9OG0 - chains A and C of the 6 polymer chains in the assembly; structure by electron microscopy, 3.64 A resolution.

[Chain A]
Molecule: E3 ubiquitin-protein ligase synoviolin
Organism: Homo sapiens
Notes: EC 2.3.2.27
UniProt: Q86TM6 (SYVN1_HUMAN); residue numbers follow UniProt; this construct covers 1-617
Chain sequence (617 residues; each row starts with the number of its first residue):
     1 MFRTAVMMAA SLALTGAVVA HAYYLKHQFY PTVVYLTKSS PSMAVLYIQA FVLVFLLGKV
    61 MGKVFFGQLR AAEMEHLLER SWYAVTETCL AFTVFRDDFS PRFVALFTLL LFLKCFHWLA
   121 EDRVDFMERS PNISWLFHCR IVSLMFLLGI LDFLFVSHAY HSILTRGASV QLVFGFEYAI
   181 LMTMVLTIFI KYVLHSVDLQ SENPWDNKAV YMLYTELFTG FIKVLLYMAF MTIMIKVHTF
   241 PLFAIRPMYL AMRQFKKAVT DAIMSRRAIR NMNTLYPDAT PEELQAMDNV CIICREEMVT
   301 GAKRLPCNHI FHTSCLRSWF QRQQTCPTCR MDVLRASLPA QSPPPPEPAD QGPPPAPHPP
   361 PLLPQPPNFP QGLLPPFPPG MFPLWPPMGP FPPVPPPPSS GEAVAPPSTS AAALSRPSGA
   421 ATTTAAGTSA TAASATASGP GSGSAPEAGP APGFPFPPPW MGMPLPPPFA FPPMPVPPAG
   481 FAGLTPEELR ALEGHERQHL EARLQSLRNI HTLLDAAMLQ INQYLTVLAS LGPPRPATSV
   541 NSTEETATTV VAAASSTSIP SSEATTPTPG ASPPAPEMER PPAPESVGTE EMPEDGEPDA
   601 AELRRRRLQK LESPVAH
Unresolved in the structure: 266-617
UniProt features mapped onto this chain:
  - zinc finger: Cys291 to Arg330 (RING-type)
  - region: Lys236 to Arg270 (Interaction with p53/TP53)
  - binding site (Zn(2+)): Cys291, Cys294, Cys307, His309, His312, Cys315, Cys326, Cys329
  - modified residue: Ser613 (Phosphoserine)
What the authors report for this chain:
  - self-association interface (contacts with another copy of this molecule); pairs are residue here / residue on that copy: Tyr83-Tyr83 (pi stacking), Thr93-Thr93 (hydrogen bond), Thr93
  - mutagenesis - T93A/R96C, T93F/R96C: abolished binding to E3 ubiquitin-protein ligase synoviolin (chain A)
  - mutagenesis - T93A (10-fold), T93F (10-fold): decreased binding to E3 ubiquitin-protein ligase synoviolin (chain A)
  - mutagenesis - T93A, T93F: decreased catalytic activity
  - mutagenesis - T93A, T93F: unchanged binding to Protein sel-1 homolog 1 (chain C)
  - disease-associated variants - A91D: decreased catalytic activity on proAVP(G57S)
  - disease-associated variants - A91D: decreased binding to E3 ubiquitin-protein ligase synoviolin (chain A)
  - disease-associated variants - A91D: unchanged binding to Protein sel-1 homolog 1 (chain C)
  - mutagenesis - C291A/C294A: abolished catalytic activity
  - mutagenesis - T93F: unchanged binding to OS9 and SEL1L
  - disease-associated variants - A91D: unchanged binding to OS9 and SEL1L

[Chain C]
Molecule: Protein sel-1 homolog 1
Organism: Mus musculus
UniProt: Q9Z2G6 (SE1L1_MOUSE); numbering as in UniProt (aligned over 1-790)
Chain sequence (790 residues; numbered 1 to 790; the number before each row is that of its first residue):
     1 MQVRVRLSLL LLCAVLLGSA AATSDDKTNQ DDSLDSKSSL PTDESVKDHT TTGKVVAGQI
    61 FVDSEEAEVE SLLQDEEDSS KTQEEEISFL ESPNPSSKTY EELKRVRKPV LTAIEGTAHG
   121 EPCHFPFLFL DKEYDECTSD GREDGRLWCA TTYDYKTDEK WGFCETEEDA AKRRQMQEAE
   181 MIYQAGMKIL NGSNRKSQKR EAYRYLQKAA GMNHTKALER VSYALLFGDY LTQNIQAAKE
   241 MFEKLTEEGS PKGQTGLGFL YASGLGVNSS QAKALVYYTF GALGGNLIAH MILGYRYWAG
   301 IGVLQSCESA LTHYRLVANH VASDISLTGG SVVQRIRLPD EVENPGMNSG MLEEDLIQYY
   361 QFLAEKGDVQ AQVGLGQLHL HGGRGVEQNH QRAFDYFNLA ANAGNSHAMA FLGKMYSEGS
   421 DIVPQSNETA LHYFKKAADM GNPVGQSGLG MAYLYGRGVQ VNYDLALKYF QKAAEQGWVD
   481 GQLQLGSMYY NGIGVKRDYK QALKYFNLAS QGGHILAFYN LAQMHASGTG VMRSCHTAVE
   541 LFKNVCERGR WSERLMTAYN SYKDEDYNAA VVQYLLLAEQ GYEVAQSNAA FILDQREATI
   601 VGENETYPRA LLHWNRAASQ GYTVARIKLG DYHFYGFGTD VDYETAFIHY RLASEQQHSA
   661 QAMFNLGYMH EKGLGIKQDI HLAKRFYDMA AEASPDAQVP VFLALCKLGV VYFLQYIREA
   721 NIRDLFTQLD MDQLLGPEWD LYLMTIIALL LGTVIAYRQR QHQDIPVPRP PGPRPAPPQQ
   781 EGPPEQQPPQ
Unresolved in the structure: 1-114, 722-790
Disulfide bonds: Cys123-Cys149, Cys137-Cys164, Cys307-Cys535
UniProt features mapped onto this chain:
  - modified residue: Ser64 (Phosphoserine)
  - glycosylation (N-linked (GlcNAc...) asparagine): Asn191, Asn213, Asn268, Asn427, Asn604

[How chain A and chain C interact]
Pairs across the interface (15):
  Gln28(A) with Asp631(C); Tyr635(C), hydrogen bond; Gln661(C)
  Tyr30(A) with Ala660(C); Gln661(C); Phe664(C), hydrophobic; Asp696(C); Ala697(C); Pro700(C), hydrophobic
  Pro31(A) with Gln661(C)
  Val33(A) with Val699(C), hydrophobic; Pro700(C), hydrophobic
  Val34(A) with Asp696(C)
  Thr37(A) with Val699(C)
  Lys38(A) with Asp696(C), salt bridge
Other interface residues (no listed pair), chain A (10 interface residues in all): Lys26, His27, Phe29
Other interface residues (no listed pair), chain C (11 interface residues in all): Glu343, Asn665

[In short]
The interface between chain A and chain C involves 10 residues on one side and 11 on the other, with 1
hydrogen bond and 1 salt bridge. Polar contacts include Lys38(A)-Asp696(C) and Gln28(A)-Tyr635(C). The paper
reports that T93A, T93F and A91D of chain A reduce binding to E3 ubiquitin-protein ligase synoviolin (chain
A); a self-association interface involving Tyr83(A) and Thr93(A); 6 substitutions were tested in all.
Here chain A is E3 ubiquitin-protein ligase synoviolin (Homo sapiens) and chain C is Protein sel-1 homolog 1
(Mus musculus). Entry 9OG0 (Cryo-EM structure of OS9-SEL1L-HRD1 dimer) was determined by electron microscopy.
